4C5E - chains A and E of the 8 polymer chains in the assembly; structure by X-ray diffraction, 1.95 A resolution.

== Chain A ==
Molecule: Polycomb protein sfmbt
Organism: Drosophila melanogaster
Notes: fragment: mbt, residues 531-980
UniProt: Q9VK33 (SMBT_DROME); numbering as in UniProt (aligned over 531-980)
Sequence (451 residues; each row starts with the number of its first residue):
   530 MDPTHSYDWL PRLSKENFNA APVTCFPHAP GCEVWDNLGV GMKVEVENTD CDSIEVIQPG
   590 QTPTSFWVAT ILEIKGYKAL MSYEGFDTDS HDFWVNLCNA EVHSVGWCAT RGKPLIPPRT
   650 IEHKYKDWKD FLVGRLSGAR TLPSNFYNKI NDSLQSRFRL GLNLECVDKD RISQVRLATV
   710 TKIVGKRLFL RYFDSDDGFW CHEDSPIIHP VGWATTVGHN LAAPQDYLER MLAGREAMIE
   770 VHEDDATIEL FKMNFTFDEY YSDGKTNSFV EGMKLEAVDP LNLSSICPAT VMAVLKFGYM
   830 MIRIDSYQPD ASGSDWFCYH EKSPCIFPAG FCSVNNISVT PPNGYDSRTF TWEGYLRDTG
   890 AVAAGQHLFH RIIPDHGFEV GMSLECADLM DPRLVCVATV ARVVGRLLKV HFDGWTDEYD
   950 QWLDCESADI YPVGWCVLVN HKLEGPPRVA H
Not modelled in the structure: 530-533, 763-769
Sequence notes: expression tag (530)
What the authors report for this chain:
  - conformationally variable residues (order/disorder transition): Val-573 to Trp-596
  - mutagenesis - G635K/A638E: abolished binding to Polycomb protein pho (chain E)
  - mutagenesis - S633P/S673P: decreased binding to Polycomb protein pho (chain E)
  - mutagenesis - K655G/K658G/R669G: unchanged binding to Polycomb protein pho (chain E)

== Chain E ==
Molecule: Polycomb protein pho
Organism: Drosophila melanogaster
Notes: fragment: spacer, residues 145-172
UniProt: Q8ST83 (PHO_DROME); numbering as in UniProt (aligned over 145-172)
Sequence (32 residues; numbered 141 to 172; the number before each row is that of its first residue):
   141 GAMASRRWEQ KLVHIKTMEG EFSVTMWASG IS
Not modelled in the structure: 171-172
Sequence notes: expression tag (141-144)

== Interface between chain A and chain E ==
Residue-residue contacts - 43 pairs, chain A then chain E:
  Asp-565(A) / Ser-169(E)
  Asn-566(A) / Ser-169(E)
  Ile-583(A) / Met-158(E)
  Ser-633(A) / Lys-151(E)  hydrogen bond
  Val-634(A) / Val-153(E)
  Val-634(A) / Ile-155(E)  hydrophobic
  Val-634(A) / Met-166(E)  hydrophobic
  Gly-635(A) / Val-153(E)
  Gly-635(A) / His-154(E)
  Ala-638(A) / His-154(E)
  Gly-641(A) / Lys-156(E)  hydrogen bond (backbone-side chain)
  Lys-642(A) / Lys-156(E)
  Pro-643(A) / Lys-156(E)
  Pro-643(A) / Thr-157(E)
  Pro-643(A) / Met-158(E)  hydrophobic
  Leu-644(A) / Ile-155(E)  hydrophobic
  Leu-644(A) / Lys-156(E)  hydrogen bond (backbone-backbone)
  Ile-645(A) / Met-158(E)  hydrophobic
  Lys-655(A) / Glu-159(E)
  Asp-656(A) / Glu-159(E)
  Lys-658(A) / Phe-162(E)
  Leu-661(A) / Phe-162(E)  hydrophobic
  Val-662(A) / Phe-162(E)  hydrophobic
  Leu-665(A) / Ile-155(E)  hydrophobic
  Leu-665(A) / Val-164(E)
  Leu-665(A) / Met-166(E)
  Ser-666(A) / Val-164(E)
  Ser-666(A) / Thr-165(E)
  Gly-667(A) / Thr-165(E)  hydrogen bond (backbone-backbone)
  Gly-667(A) / Trp-167(E)  hydrogen bond (backbone-side chain)
  Ala-668(A) / Met-166(E)
  Ala-668(A) / Trp-167(E)  hydrogen bond (backbone-backbone)
  Arg-669(A) / Trp-167(E)
  Arg-669(A) / Ser-169(E)  hydrogen bond
  Thr-670(A) / Lys-151(E)
  Thr-670(A) / Met-166(E)
  Thr-670(A) / Trp-167(E)  hydrogen bond (backbone-backbone)
  Thr-670(A) / Ala-168(E)
  Leu-671(A) / Lys-151(E)  hydrogen bond (backbone-side chain)
  Leu-671(A) / Ala-168(E)
  Pro-672(A) / Ala-168(E)
  Pro-672(A) / Ser-169(E)
  Ser-673(A) / Lys-151(E)  hydrogen bond
Interface residues without a listed pair, chain A (28 interface residues in all): Lys-572, Glu-584
Interface residues without a listed pair, chain E (17 interface residues in all): Glu-161, Ser-163
The authors on this interface:
  - residue pairs: Lys-572(A)/Met-166(E) (hydrophobic contact), Ser-633(A)/Lys-151(E) (hydrogen bond), Val-634(A)/Met-166(E) (hydrophobic contact), Lys-655(A)/Glu-159(E), Leu-665(A)/Met-166(E) (hydrophobic contact), Ala-668(A)/Met-166(E) (hydrophobic contact), Arg-669(A)/Ser-169(E) (hydrogen bond), Leu-671(A)/Lys-151(E) (backbone contact), Ser-673(A)/Lys-151(E) (hydrogen bond)
  - interface residues, chain A: Glu-630(A), Val-634(A), Leu-644(A), Glu-651(A), Leu-661(A), Leu-665(A)
  - hot spots on chain A (mutagenesis) - A638E: decreased binding to Polycomb protein pho (chain E)
  - interface residues, chain E: Val-153(E), Ile-155(E), Lys-156(E), Met-158(E), Phe-162(E), Val-164(E), Met-166(E), Trp-167(E)

== Overview ==
28 residues of chain A and 17 residues of chain E are in contact; the contacts include 10 hydrogen bonds.
Among the polar pairs are Ser-633(A)/Lys-151(E), Gly-641(A)/Lys-156(E) and Gly-667(A)/Trp-167(E). The paper
describes hydrophobic contacts between Lys-572(A) and Met-166(E), Val-634(A) and Met-166(E) and Leu-665(A) and
Met-166(E) among others; hydrogen bonds between Ser-633(A) and Lys-151(E), Arg-669(A) and Ser-169(E) and
Ser-673(A) and Lys-151(E); a contact between Lys-655(A) and Glu-159(E). From the paper: S633P/S673P and A638E
of chain A reduce binding to Polycomb protein pho (chain E); interface residues Glu-630(A), Val-634(A) and
Val-153(E) among others; 4 substitutions were tested in all.
Here chain A is Polycomb protein sfmbt and chain E is Polycomb protein pho, both from Drosophila melanogaster.
Entry 4C5E (Crystal structure of the minimal Pho-Sfmbt complex (P21 spacegroup)) was determined by X-ray
diffraction, deposited together with 4C5G, 4C5H and 4C5I.
